PDB entry 3H1K | X-ray diffraction, 3.48 A resolution | chains A and I of the 20 polymer chains in the assembly

[Chain A]
Protein: Mitochondrial ubiquinol-cytochrome-C reductase complex core protein I
Organism: Gallus gallus
Notes: EC 1.10.2.2
Amino-acid sequence (446 residues; row label = number of the first residue in the row):
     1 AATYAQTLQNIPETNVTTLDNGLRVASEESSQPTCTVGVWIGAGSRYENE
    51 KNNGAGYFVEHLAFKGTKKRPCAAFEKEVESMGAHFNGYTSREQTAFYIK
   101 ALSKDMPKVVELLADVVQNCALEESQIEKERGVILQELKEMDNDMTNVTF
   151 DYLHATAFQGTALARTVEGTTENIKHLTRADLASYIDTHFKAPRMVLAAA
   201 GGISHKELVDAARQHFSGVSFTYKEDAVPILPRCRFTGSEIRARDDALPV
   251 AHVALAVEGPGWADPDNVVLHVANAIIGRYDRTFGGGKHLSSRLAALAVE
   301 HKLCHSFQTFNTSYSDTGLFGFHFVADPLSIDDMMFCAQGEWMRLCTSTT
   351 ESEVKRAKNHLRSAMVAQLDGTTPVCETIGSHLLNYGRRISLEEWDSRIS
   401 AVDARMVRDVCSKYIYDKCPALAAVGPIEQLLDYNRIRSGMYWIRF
Unresolved in the structure: 1, 445-446

[Chain I]
Protein: Cytochrome b-c1 complex subunit Rieske, mitochondrial
Organism: Gallus gallus
Notes: EC 1.10.2.2; fragment: sequence database residues 1-76
Reference sequence: Q5ZLR5 (UCRI_CHICK); residues 47-78 here correspond to UniProt positions 45-76 (UniProt number = residue number - 2)
Amino-acid sequence (47 residues; row label = number of the first residue in the row; note: 4 numbers in that range are skipped by the numbering (no residue carries them; nothing is unmodelled there); X marks 15 residues of unknown identity (built as UNK)):
    28 XXXXXXXXXXXXXXX
    47 RPLLCRESMSGRSARRDLVAGISLNAPASVRY
Unresolved in the structure: 78

[Interface between chain A and chain I]
Residue-residue contacts (21):
  Q136(A) - L50(I)
  Q136(A) - C51(I)
  E137(A) - S54(I)  hydrogen bond
  E140(A) - P48(I)
  E140(A) - L49(I)
  E140(A) - L50(I)
  E140(A) - C51(I)  hydrogen bond
  E140(A) - S54(I)
  N143(A) - R47(I)
  N143(A) - P48(I)
  D281(A) - A72(I)
  D281(A) - P73(I)
  T283(A) - S69(I)
  T283(A) - A72(I)  hydrogen bond (side chain-backbone)
  T283(A) - P73(I)
  T283(A) - A74(I)  hydrogen bond (side chain-backbone)
  F284(A) - N71(I)
  F284(A) - A72(I)
  G285(A) - S69(I)  hydrogen bond (backbone-backbone)
  G285(A) - L70(I)  hydrogen bond (backbone-backbone)
  G286(A) - L70(I)  hydrogen bond (backbone-backbone)
Other interface residues (no listed pair), chain A (18 interface residues in all): K129, V133, R279, R282, L290, H305, H360, A364, A367
Other interface residues (no listed pair), chain I (13 interface residues in all): E53

[Summary]
Chain A and chain I form an interface of 18 and 13 residues respectively; the contacts include 7 hydrogen
bonds. Polar contacts include E137(A)-S54(I), E140(A)-C51(I) and T283(A)-A72(I).
Chain A is Mitochondrial ubiquinol-cytochrome-C reductase complex core protein I and chain I is Cytochrome
b-c1 complex subunit Rieske, mitochondrial, both from Gallus gallus; the structure, Chicken cytochrome BC1
complex with ZN++ and an iodinated derivative of kresoxim-methyl bound, was determined by X-ray diffraction.
